Entry 1P84 (X-ray diffraction, 2.50 A resolution); this record covers chains E and I of the 9 polymer chains in the assembly.

[Chain E]
Protein: Ubiquinol-cytochrome C reductase iron-sulfur subunit
Source organism: Saccharomyces cerevisiae
Notes: EC 1.10.2.2
UniProt: P08067 (UCRI_YEAST); residue numbers follow UniProt; this construct covers 31-215
Chain sequence (185 residues; each row starts with the number of its first residue):
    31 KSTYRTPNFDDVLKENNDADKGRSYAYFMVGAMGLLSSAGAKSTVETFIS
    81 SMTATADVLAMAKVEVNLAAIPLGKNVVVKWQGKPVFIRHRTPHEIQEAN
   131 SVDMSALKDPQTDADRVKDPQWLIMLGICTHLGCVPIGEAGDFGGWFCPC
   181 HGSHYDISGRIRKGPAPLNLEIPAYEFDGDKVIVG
Disulfide bonds: C164-C180
Bound ions: 2Fe-2S cluster Fe: C159, H161, C178, H181
Residues lining bound ligands:
  - 1,2-diacyl-glycerol-3-sn-phosphate (3PH), molecule 1: V60, M63, S67
  - 1,2-diacyl-glycerol-3-sn-phosphate (3PH), molecule 2: S67, G70, A71, S73, T74, V75, T77, F78
  - 2Fe-2S cluster (FES): C159, H161, L162, G163, C164, C178, C180, H181, G182, S183, P195
Swiss-Prot annotation at these positions:
  - region: A90 to K93 (Hinge)
  - binding site ([2Fe-2S] cluster): C159, H161, C178, H181
  - mutagenesis: G157 (G157D: Loss of activity), C159 (C159S: Loss of activity), H161 (H161R: Loss of activity), G163 (G163D: Partial loss of activity), C164 (C164S: Loss of activity), P166 (P166L: Partial loss of activity), C178 (C178S/Y: Loss of activity), P179 (P179L: Partial loss of activity), C180 (C180S: Loss of activity), H181 (H181R: Loss of activity), S183 (S183L: Loss of activity), H184 (H184R: No loss of activity), 5 further mutagenesis entries in UniProt
What the authors report for this chain:
  - binding site for the ligand DBT: C180, H181
  - 2Fe-2S cluster coordination: H181
  - 2Fe-2S cluster coordination: H161 (citing earlier work)
  - catalytic residues: H181 (proposed by the authors, not directly observed)

[Chain I]
Protein: Ubiquinol-cytochrome C reductase complex 7.3 kDa protein
Source organism: Saccharomyces cerevisiae
Notes: EC 1.10.2.2
UniProt: P22289 (UCR9_YEAST); residues 4-58 here correspond to UniProt positions 3-57 (UniProt number = residue number - 1)
Chain sequence (55 residues; each row starts with the number of its first residue):
     4 SSLYKTFFKRNAVFVGTIFAGAFVFQTVFDTAITSWYENHNKGKLWKDVK
    54 ARIAA

[How chain E and chain I interact]
Contacting residue pairs - 27 pairs, chain E then chain I:
  D48(E) - S4(I)
  D50(E) - K8(I)  salt bridge
  D50(E) - R13(I)  salt bridge
  K51(E) - S4(I)
  R53(E) - R13(I)  hydrogen bond (side chain-backbone)
  S54(E) - S4(I)
  S54(E) - Y7(I)
  S54(E) - K8(I)
  Y57(E) - Y7(I)
  Y57(E) - R13(I)
  Y57(E) - N14(I)
  Y57(E) - A15(I)
  G61(E) - I21(I)
  G64(E) - I21(I)
  L65(E) - I21(I)
  L65(E) - G24(I)
  L65(E) - A25(I)
  L65(E) - F28(I)  hydrophobic
  L66(E) - F28(I)  hydrophobic
  S68(E) - I21(I)
  S68(E) - F22(I)
  S68(E) - A25(I)
  A69(E) - Q29(I)
  K72(E) - F26(I)
  K72(E) - Q29(I)
  S73(E) - Q29(I)  hydrogen bond
  E76(E) - Q29(I)
Also at the interface, not in a pair above, chain E (16 interface residues in all): F58
Also at the interface, not in a pair above, chain I (14 interface residues in all): V16

[Summary]
The interface between chain E and chain I involves 16 residues on one side and 14 on the other; the contacts
include 2 hydrogen bonds and 2 salt bridges. Polar pairs include D50(E)-K8(I), D50(E)-R13(I) and
R53(E)-R13(I). The paper reports the catalytic residue H181(E); a binding site for the ligand DBT at C180(E)
and H181(E).
Chain E is Ubiquinol-cytochrome C reductase iron-sulfur subunit and chain I is Ubiquinol-cytochrome C
reductase complex 7.3 kDa protein, both from Saccharomyces cerevisiae; the structure, HDBT inhibited Yeast
Cytochrome bc1 Complex, was determined by X-ray diffraction.
